PDB entry 4PD4 | X-ray diffraction, 3.04 A resolution | chains E and J of the 11 polymer chains in the assembly

# Chain E
Protein: Cytochrome b-c1 complex subunit Rieske, mitochondrial
Organism: Saccharomyces cerevisiae (strain ATCC 204508 / S288c)
Notes: EC 1.10.2.2
Reference sequence: P08067 (UCRI_YEAST); numbering as in UniProt (aligned over 31-215)
Amino-acid sequence (185 residues; each row starts with the number of its first residue):
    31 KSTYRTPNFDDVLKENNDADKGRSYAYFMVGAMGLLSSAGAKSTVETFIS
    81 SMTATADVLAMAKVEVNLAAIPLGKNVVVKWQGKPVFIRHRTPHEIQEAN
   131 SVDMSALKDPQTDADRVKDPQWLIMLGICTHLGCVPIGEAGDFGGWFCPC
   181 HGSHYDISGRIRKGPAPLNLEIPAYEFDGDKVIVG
Disulfide bonds: Cys-164/Cys-180
Ion coordination: 2Fe-2S cluster Fe: Cys-159, His-161, Cys-178, His-181
Residues lining bound ligands:
  - 1,2-diacyl-glycerol-3-sn-phosphate (3PH), molecule 1: Val-60, Met-63, Gly-64, Ser-67
  - 1,2-diacyl-glycerol-3-sn-phosphate (3PH), molecule 2: Ser-67, Gly-70, Ala-71, Ser-73, Thr-74, Val-75, Thr-77, Phe-78
  - 2Fe-2S cluster (FES): Cys-159, His-161, Leu-162, Gly-163, Cys-164, Cys-178, Cys-180, His-181, Gly-182, Ser-183, Pro-195
UniProt features mapped onto this chain:
  - region: Ala-90 to Lys-93 (Hinge)
  - binding site ([2Fe-2S] cluster): Cys-159, His-161, Cys-178, His-181
  - mutagenesis: Gly-157 (G157D: Loss of activity), Cys-159 (C159S: Loss of activity), His-161 (H161R: Loss of activity), Gly-163 (G163D: Partial loss of activity), Cys-164 (C164S: Loss of activity), Pro-166 (P166L: Partial loss of activity), Cys-178 (C178S/Y: Loss of activity), Pro-179 (P179L: Partial loss of activity), Cys-180 (C180S: Loss of activity), His-181 (H181R: Loss of activity), Ser-183 (S183L: Loss of activity), His-184 (H184R: No loss of activity), 5 further mutagenesis entries in UniProt
Reported in the primary citation:
  - binding site for Atovaquone: His-181
  - 2Fe-2S cluster coordination: His-181

# Chain J
Protein: Igh protein
Organism: Mus musculus
Amino-acid sequence (127 residues; row label = number of the first residue in the row):
     1 EVKLQESGAGLVQPSQSLSLTCSVTGYSITSGYYWNWIRLFPGNKLEWVG
    51 YISNVGDNNYNPSLKDRLSITRDTSKNQFFLKLNSVTTEDTATYYCARSE
   101 YYSVTGYAMDYWGQGTTVTVSSAWRHP
Disulfide bonds: Cys-22/Cys-96

# How chain E and chain J interact
Residue-residue contacts (28; chain E residue first):
  Gln-127(E) / Tyr-111(J)  hydrogen bond
  Asn-130(E) / Tyr-27(J)
  Asn-130(E) / Tyr-33(J)
  Asn-130(E) / Arg-98(J)  hydrogen bond (backbone-side chain)
  Asn-130(E) / Glu-100(J)
  Asn-130(E) / Tyr-102(J)  hydrogen bond
  Ser-131(E) / Val-2(J)
  Ser-131(E) / Gly-26(J)
  Ser-131(E) / Tyr-111(J)
  Val-132(E) / Gly-26(J)
  Val-132(E) / Tyr-27(J)
  Asp-133(E) / Tyr-27(J)
  Met-134(E) / Tyr-27(J)
  Met-134(E) / Ser-31(J)
  Thr-142(E) / Tyr-27(J)
  Thr-142(E) / Gly-32(J)
  Asp-143(E) / Tyr-33(J)
  Asp-143(E) / Tyr-102(J)  hydrogen bond
  Ala-144(E) / Tyr-33(J)  hydrophobic
  Ala-144(E) / Tyr-101(J)
  Ala-144(E) / Tyr-102(J)  hydrophobic
  Val-147(E) / Tyr-102(J)  hydrophobic
  Lys-148(E) / Tyr-102(J)
  Lys-148(E) / Ser-103(J)  hydrogen bond (backbone-side chain)
  Lys-148(E) / Val-104(J)  hydrogen bond (backbone-backbone)
  Asp-149(E) / Val-104(J)
  Pro-150(E) / Tyr-102(J)  hydrophobic
  Pro-150(E) / Thr-105(J)
Other interface residues (no listed pair), chain E (14 interface residues in all): Ile-126
Other interface residues (no listed pair), chain J (16 interface residues in all): Ser-28, Asp-110

# In short
14 residues of chain E and 16 residues of chain J are in contact, with 6 hydrogen bonds. Among the polar pairs
are Gln-127(E)/Tyr-111(J), Asn-130(E)/Arg-98(J) and Asn-130(E)/Tyr-102(J). Ligands of chain E:
1,2-diacyl-glycerol-3-sn-phosphate and 2Fe-2S cluster. From the paper: a binding site for Atovaquone at
His-181(E); 2Fe-2S cluster coordination by His-181(E).
Chain E is Cytochrome b-c1 complex subunit Rieske, mitochondrial (Saccharomyces cerevisiae (strain ATCC 204508
/ S288c)) and chain J is Igh protein (Mus musculus); the structure, Structural analysis of
atovaquone-inhibited cytochrome bc1 complex reveals the molecular basis of antimalarial drug action, was
determined by X-ray diffraction.
